PDB entry 5S4Q | X-ray diffraction, 2.59 A resolution | chains A and E of the 6 polymer chains in the assembly

[Chain A]
Molecule: Tubulin alpha-1B chain
From: Bos taurus
Reference sequence: P81947 (TBA1B_BOVIN); numbering as in UniProt (aligned over 1-451)
Chain sequence (451 residues; numbered 1 to 451; the number before each row is that of its first residue):
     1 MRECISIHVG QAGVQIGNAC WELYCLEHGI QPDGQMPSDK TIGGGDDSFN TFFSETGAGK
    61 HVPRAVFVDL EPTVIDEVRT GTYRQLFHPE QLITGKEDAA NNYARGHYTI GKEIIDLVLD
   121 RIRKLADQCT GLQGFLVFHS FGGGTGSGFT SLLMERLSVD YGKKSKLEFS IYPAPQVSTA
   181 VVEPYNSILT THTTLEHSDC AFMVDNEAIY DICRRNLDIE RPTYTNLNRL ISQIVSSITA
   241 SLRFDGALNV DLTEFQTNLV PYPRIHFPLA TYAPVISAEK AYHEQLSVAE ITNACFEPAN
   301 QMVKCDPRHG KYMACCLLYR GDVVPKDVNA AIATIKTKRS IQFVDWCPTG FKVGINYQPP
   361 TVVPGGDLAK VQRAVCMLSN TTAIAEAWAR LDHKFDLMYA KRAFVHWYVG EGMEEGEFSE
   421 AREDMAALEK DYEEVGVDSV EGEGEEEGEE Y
Unresolved in the structure: 439-451
Metal / ion sites: Ca2+: Asp-39, Thr-41, Gly-44, Glu-55
Small-molecule neighbours: GTP (guanosine-5'-triphosphate): Gly-10, Gln-11, Ala-12, Gln-15, Ile-16, Asp-69, Asp-98, Ala-99, Ala-100, Asn-101, Ser-140, Gly-142, Gly-143, Gly-144, Thr-145, Gly-146, Ile-171, Pro-173, Val-177, Ser-178, Glu-183, Asn-206, Tyr-224, Leu-227, Asn-228, Ile-231

[Chain E]
Molecule: Stathmin-4
From: Rattus norvegicus
Reference sequence: P63043 (STMN4_RAT); residues 5-145 here correspond to UniProt positions 49-189 (UniProt number = residue number + 44)
Chain sequence (143 residues; each row starts with the number of its first residue):
     3 MADMEVIELN KCTSGQSFEV ILKPPSFDGV PEFNASLPRR RDPSLEEIQK KLEAAEERRK
    63 YQEAELLKHL AEKREHEREV IQKAIEENNN FIKMAKEKLA QKMESNKENR EAHLAAMLER
   123 LQEKDKHAEE VRKNKELKEE ASR
Unresolved in the structure: 3-5, 29-43, 144-145
Sequence notes: initiating methionine (3); expression tag (4)
Curated features (UniProtKB/Swiss-Prot):
  - modified residue: Ser-46 (Phosphoserine)

[Interface between chain A and chain E]
Contacting residue pairs - 58 pairs, chain A then chain E:
  His-107(A) with Leu-54(E)
  Tyr-108(A) with Ala-57(E), hydrophobic
  Thr-109(A) with Arg-61(E), hydrogen bond
  Lys-112(A) with Leu-54(E); Glu-58(E), salt bridge
  Glu-155(A) with Ile-50(E)
  Arg-156(A) with Leu-47(E); Gln-51(E)
  Ser-158(A) with Asp-44(E)
  Val-159(A) with Pro-45(E)
  His-197(A) with Asp-44(E); Pro-45(E)
  Asp-245(A) with Cys-14(E); Ser-16(E), hydrogen bond (backbone-side chain)
  Ala-247(A) with Asn-12(E); Ser-19(E)
  Leu-248(A) with Ser-19(E)
  Pro-325(A) with Gln-18(E); Phe-20(E), hydrophobic
  Val-328(A) with Phe-20(E), hydrophobic
  Asn-329(A) with Met-6(E); Val-8(E); Phe-20(E); Val-22(E)
  Lys-336(A) with Leu-24(E)
  Asp-345(A) with Pro-27(E); Ser-28(E), hydrogen bond (backbone-backbone)
  Cys-347(A) with Pro-27(E)
  Pro-348(A) with Lys-25(E); Pro-27(E)
  Thr-349(A) with Ile-23(E); Leu-24(E), hydrogen bond (backbone-backbone); Lys-25(E), hydrogen bond (backbone-backbone)
  Gly-350(A) with Val-22(E)
  Phe-351(A) with Glu-21(E); Val-22(E), hydrogen bond (backbone-backbone); Leu-24(E), hydrophobic
  Lys-352(A) with Phe-20(E); Glu-21(E), salt bridge
  Val-353(A) with Ser-19(E); Phe-20(E), hydrogen bond (backbone-backbone)
  Gly-354(A) with Gln-18(E); Ser-19(E)
  Ile-355(A) with Gly-17(E); Gln-18(E), hydrogen bond (backbone-backbone)
  Asn-356(A) with Ser-16(E), hydrogen bond (side chain-backbone)
  Tyr-357(A) with Thr-15(E); Ser-16(E), hydrogen bond (backbone-backbone); Gly-17(E); Gln-18(E), hydrogen bond
  Val-409(A) with Gln-64(E), hydrogen bond (backbone-side chain)
  Gly-410(A) with Arg-61(E); Gln-64(E)
  Glu-411(A) with Arg-61(E), hydrogen bond (backbone-side chain)
  Gly-412(A) with Ala-57(E); Arg-60(E), hydrogen bond (backbone-side chain); Arg-61(E)
  Glu-414(A) with Arg-60(E), salt bridge
Other interface residues (no listed pair), chain A (40 interface residues in all): Glu-113, Leu-152, Glu-196, Gly-246, Ile-332, Ala-333, Trp-346
Other interface residues (no listed pair), chain E (32 interface residues in all): Pro-26, Ser-46, Lys-53, Glu-55

[In short]
40 residues of chain A face 32 of chain E across their interface, with 14 hydrogen bonds and 3 salt bridges.
Among the polar pairs are Lys-112(A)/Glu-58(E), Lys-352(A)/Glu-21(E) and Glu-414(A)/Arg-60(E). Ligands of
chain A: GTP.
Chain A is Tubulin alpha-1B chain (Bos taurus) and chain E is Stathmin-4 (Rattus norvegicus); the structure,
Tubulin-Z422344882-complex, was determined by X-ray diffraction, deposited together with 5S4L, 5S4M, 5S4N,
5S4O, 5S4P, 5S4R and 52 further entries.
